Entry 9FKY (X-ray diffraction, 1.56 A resolution); this record covers chain A.

== Chain A ==
Name: Bcl-2-related protein A1
From: Homo sapiens
UniProt: Q16548 (B2LA1_HUMAN); residue numbers follow UniProt; this construct covers 1-151
Sequence (152 residues; each row starts with the number of its first residue; numbering starts at 0):
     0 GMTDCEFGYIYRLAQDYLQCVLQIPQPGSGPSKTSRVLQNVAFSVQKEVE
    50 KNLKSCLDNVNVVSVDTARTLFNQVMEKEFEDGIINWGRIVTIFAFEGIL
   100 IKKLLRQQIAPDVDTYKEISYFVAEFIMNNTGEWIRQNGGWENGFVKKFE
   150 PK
Disordered / not traced: 0-4
Sequence notes: expression tag (0)
Glycans and other covalent adducts: compound A1IDP linked to Cys-55
Small-molecule neighbours: A1IDP (N-[4-[(1R,3R)-3-azanylcyclopentyl]oxyphenyl]-N-[(1S)-1-[3-cyano-4-(trifluoromethyl)phenyl]ethyl]propanamide): Leu-52, Leu-56, Val-59, Val-61, Leu-70, Phe-71, Gln-73, Val-74, Lys-77, Glu-78, Phe-95, Ile-98, Leu-99, Lys-102

== In short ==
Covalently linked compound A1IDP: at Cys-55.
Chain A is Bcl-2-related protein A1 (Homo sapiens); the structure, Discovery of a Series of Covalent, Cell
Active Bfl-1 Inhibitors, was determined by X-ray diffraction, deposited together with 9FKZ and 9FL0.
